Entry 6HC0 (X-ray diffraction, 1.87 A resolution); this record covers chain A.

[Chain A]
Protein: DgcB N-terminus
Source organism: Bdellovibrio bacteriovorus HD100
Amino-acid sequence (7 residues; each row starts with the number of its first residue):
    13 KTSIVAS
What the authors report for this chain:
  - interface residues: Lys-13 to Ser-19

[In short]
From the paper: the interface residue Lys-13.
Chain A is DgcB N-terminus (Bdellovibrio bacteriovorus HD100); the structure, Bdellovibrio bacteriovorus DgcB
FHA domain, tail complex, was determined by X-ray diffraction together with 6HC1 from the same study.
